Entry 5HRR (X-ray diffraction, 1.88 A resolution); this record covers chain A.

Chain A:
Molecule: Integrase
Source organism: Human immunodeficiency virus 1
Reference sequence: P04585 (POL_HV1H2); residues 50-212 here correspond to UniProt positions 1197-1359 (UniProt number = residue number + 1147)
Chain sequence (164 residues; row label = number of the first residue in the row):
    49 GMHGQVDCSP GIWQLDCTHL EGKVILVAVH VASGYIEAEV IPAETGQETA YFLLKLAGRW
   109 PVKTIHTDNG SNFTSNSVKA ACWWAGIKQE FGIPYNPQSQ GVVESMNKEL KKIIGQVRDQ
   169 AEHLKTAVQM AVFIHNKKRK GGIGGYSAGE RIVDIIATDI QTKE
Disordered / not traced: 49-55, 139-148, 189-192, 210-212
Sequence notes: expression tag (49); conflict Ser-123 (Gly1270 in P04585), Lys-127 (Arg1274 in P04585); engineered mutation Asn-124 (Ala1271 in P04585), Ser-125 (Thr1272 in P04585), Lys-185 (Phe1332 in P04585)
Residues lining bound ligands: 65P ((2S)-tert-butoxy[1-(3,4-difluorobenzyl)-6-methyl-4-(5-methyl-3,4-dihydro-2H-chromen-6-yl)-1H-pyrrolo[2,3-b]pyridin-5-yl]acetic acid): Gln-95, Ala-98, Tyr-99, Leu-102, Asn-124, Ser-125, Ala-128, Ala-129, Trp-132, Gln-168, Ala-169, Glu-170, His-171, Lys-173, Thr-174, Met-178

In short:
Ligands of chain A: compound 65P.
Chain A is Integrase (Human immunodeficiency virus 1); the structure, HIV Integrase Catalytic Domain
containing F185K + A124N + T125S mutations complexed with GSK0002, was determined by X-ray diffraction
together with 5HRN, 5HRP and 5HRS from the same study.
